PDB entry 8RLV | X-ray diffraction, 2.61 A resolution | chains C and D of the 5 polymer chains in the assembly

[Chain C]
Protein: Large envelope protein
UniProtKB: Q67953 (Q67953_HBV); residues 1-9 here correspond to UniProt positions 427-435 (UniProt number = residue number + 426)
Amino-acid sequence (9 residues; numbered 1 to 9; the number before each row is that of its first residue):
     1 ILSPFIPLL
Construct notes: variant Ile-6 (Leu432 in Q67953)
From the paper describing this entry:
  - conformationally variable residues: Ile-6
  - mutagenesis - S3N (39.5 min): increased stability with HLA class I histocompatibility antigen, alpha chain E

[Chain D]
Protein: T cell receptor alpha variable 12-2, T cell receptor alpha chain MC.7.G5
Organism: Homo sapiens
UniProtKB: chimeric construct of A0A075B6T6, P0DTU3: residues 2-91 from A0A075B6T6 (TVAL2_HUMAN) positions 23-112 (UniProt number = residue number + 21); residues 110-198 from P0DTU3 positions 132-220 (UniProt number = residue number + 22)
Amino-acid sequence (199 residues; row label = number of the first residue in the row; numbering starts at 0):
     0 MAKEVEQNSG PLSVPEGAIA SLNCTYSDRG SVSFFWYRQY SGKSPELIMS IYLNGLKEDG
    60 RFTAQLNKAS QYVSLLIRDS QPSDSATYLC AVGNHNTGNM LTFGGGTRLM VKPHIQNPDP
   120 AVYQLRDSKS SDKSVCLFTD FDSQTNVSQS KDSDVYITDK CVLDMRSMDF KSNSAVAWSN
   180 KSDFACANAF NNSIIPEDT
Unresolved in the structure: 0-1, 131-132, 149-151, 191-198
Disulfides: Cys-23/Cys-89, Cys-135/Cys-185
Construct notes: initiating methionine (0); expression tag (1); variant Val-31 (Gln52 in A0A075B6T6), Ser-49 (Phe70 in A0A075B6T6), Leu-52 (Ser73 in A0A075B6T6), Leu-55 (Asp76 in A0A075B6T6), Gly-92, Asn-93, His-94, Asn-95, Thr-96, Gly-97, Asn-98, Met-99, Leu-100, Thr-101, Phe-102, Gly-103, Gly-104, Gly-105, Thr-106, Arg-107, Leu-108, Met-109, His-113 (Asn135 in P0DTU3), Cys-160 (Thr182 in P0DTU3)
Curated features (UniProtKB/Swiss-Prot):
  - glycosylation (N-linked (GlcNAc...) asparagine): Asn-22, Asn-145, Asn-179, Asn-190

[Chain C / chain D interface]
Pairs across the interface (4; chain C residue first):
  Ile-1(C) with His-94(D)
  Pro-4(C) with His-94(D)
  Phe-5(C) with Val-31(D); Tyr-51(D), hydrophobic
Other interface residues (no listed pair), chain C (4 interface residues in all): Leu-2
Other interface residues (no listed pair), chain D (4 interface residues in all): Ser-32

[Summary]
Chain C and chain D each contribute 4 residues to their interface. The paper reports that S3N of chain C
increases stability with HLA class I histocompatibility antigen, alpha chain E; conformational variability at
Ile-6(C).
Chain C is Large envelope protein and chain D is T cell receptor alpha variable 12-2, T cell receptor alpha
chain MC.7.G5 (Homo sapiens); the structure, TCR in complex with HLA-E*01:03 bound to HBV envelope 371-379 L6I
peptide, was determined by X-ray diffraction together with 8RLT and 8RLU from the same study.
